9N81 - chains I and a of the 20 polymer chains in the assembly; structure by electron microscopy, 2.80 A resolution.

== Chain I ==
Molecule: 68-nt DNA strand
Sequence (68 nucleotides; row label = number of the first residue in the row):
     1 CGCGCCCAGCTTTCCCAGCTAATAAACTAAAAACTATGCATGCTCTACTG
    51 CTTCTGATCTAGTCGACT
Not modelled in the structure: 1-30

== Chain a ==
Protein: X-ray repair cross-complementing protein 6
Source organism: Homo sapiens
Notes: EC 3.6.4.-, 4.2.99.-
UniProtKB: P12956 (XRCC6_HUMAN); residues 1-609 here = UniProt positions 1-609
Chain sequence (612 residues; numbered -2 to 609; the number before each row is that of its first residue; numbers below 1 keep their minus sign (Gly-2 is residue -2)):
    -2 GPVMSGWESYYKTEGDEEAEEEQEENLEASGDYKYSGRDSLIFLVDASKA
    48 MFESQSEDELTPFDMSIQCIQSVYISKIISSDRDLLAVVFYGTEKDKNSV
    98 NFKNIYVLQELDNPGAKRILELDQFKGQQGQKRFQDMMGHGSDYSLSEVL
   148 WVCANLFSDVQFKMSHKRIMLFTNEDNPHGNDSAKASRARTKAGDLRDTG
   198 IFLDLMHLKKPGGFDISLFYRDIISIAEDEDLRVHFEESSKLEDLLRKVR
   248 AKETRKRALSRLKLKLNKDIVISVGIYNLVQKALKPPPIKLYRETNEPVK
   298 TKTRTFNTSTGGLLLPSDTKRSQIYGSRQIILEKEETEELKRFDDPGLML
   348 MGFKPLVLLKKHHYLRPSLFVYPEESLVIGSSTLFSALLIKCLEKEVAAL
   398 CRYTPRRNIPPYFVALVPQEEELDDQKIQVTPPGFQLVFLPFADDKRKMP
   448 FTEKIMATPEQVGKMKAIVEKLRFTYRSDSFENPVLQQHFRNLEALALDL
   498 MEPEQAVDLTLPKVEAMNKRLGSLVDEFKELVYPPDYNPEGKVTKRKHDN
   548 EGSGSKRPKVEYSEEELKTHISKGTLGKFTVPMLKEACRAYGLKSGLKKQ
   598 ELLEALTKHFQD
Not modelled in the structure: -2 to 31, 539-609
Differences from the reference sequence: expression tag (-2 to 0)
Swiss-Prot annotation at these positions:
  - region: Val578 to Glu583 (Interaction with BAX)
  - active site: Lys31 (Schiff-base intermediate with DNA)
  - modified residue: Ser2 (N-acetylserine), Ser6 (Phosphoserine), Ser27 (Phosphoserine), Lys31 (N6-acetyllysine), Ser51 (Phosphoserine), Ser306 (Phosphoserine), Lys317 (N6-acetyllysine), Lys331 (N6-acetyllysine), Lys338 (N6-acetyllysine), Thr455 (Phosphothreonine), Lys461 (N6-acetyllysine), Ser477 (Phosphoserine), Ser520 (Phosphoserine), Lys539 (N6-acetyllysine), Lys542 (N6-acetyllysine), Lys544 (N6-acetyllysine), Ser550 (Phosphoserine), Lys553 (N6-acetyllysine), Lys556 (N6-acetyllysine), Ser560 (Phosphoserine) and 1 more in UniProt
  - cross-link (Glycyl lysine isopeptide (Lys-Gly)): Lys287 (interchain with G-Cter in SUMO2), Lys317 (interchain with G-Cter in SUMO2), Lys556 (interchain with G-Cter in SUMO2)

== How chain I and chain a interact ==
Residue-residue contacts - 16 pairs, chain I then chain a:
  DA40(I) with Arg444(a), salt bridge to the phosphate
  DT44(I) with Pro285(a), phosphate contact; Lys287(a), phosphate contact
  DC45(I) with Lys287(a), salt bridge to the phosphate
  DT46(I) with Thr298(a), phosphate contact; Lys299(a), phosphate contact; Thr300(a), hydrogen bond to the phosphate
  DT49(I) with Arg404(a), salt bridge to the phosphate
  DG50(I) with Arg254(a), base contact; Arg404(a), salt bridge to the phosphate
  DC51(I) with Ala255(a), sugar contact; Arg258(a), salt bridge to the phosphate
  DT53(I) with Ser33(a), phosphate contact; Gly34(a), phosphate contact
  DC54(I) with Phe159(a), phosphate contact; Lys160(a), phosphate contact
Also at the interface, not in a pair above, chain I (11 interface residues in all): DC43, DT52
Also at the interface, not in a pair above, chain a (20 interface residues in all): Arg35, Arg80, Leu256, Ser257, Lys282, Arg403

== In short ==
Chain I and chain a form an interface of 11 and 20 residues respectively, with 1 hydrogen bond and 5 salt
bridges. Polar pairs include DT46(I)-Thr300(a), DA40(I)-Arg444(a) and DC45(I)-Lys287(a). UniProt lists
active-site residue Lys31(a) on chain a.
Here chain I is a 68-nt DNA strand and chain a is X-ray repair cross-complementing protein 6 (Homo sapiens).
Entry 9N81 (A gap-filling complex with Pol mu engaged in the NHEJ Pathway) was determined by electron
microscopy, deposited together with 9CQ3, 9CQ6, 9CQC, 9N82 and 9N83.
